8SV1 - chains A and C of the 6 polymer chains in the assembly; structure by electron microscopy, 3.50 A resolution.

# Chain A
Name: Caspase-1
Source organism: Homo sapiens
Notes: fragment: subunit P20
Reference sequence: P29466 (CASP1_HUMAN); residues 150-297 here = UniProt positions 150-297
Amino-acid sequence (148 residues; each row starts with the number of its first residue):
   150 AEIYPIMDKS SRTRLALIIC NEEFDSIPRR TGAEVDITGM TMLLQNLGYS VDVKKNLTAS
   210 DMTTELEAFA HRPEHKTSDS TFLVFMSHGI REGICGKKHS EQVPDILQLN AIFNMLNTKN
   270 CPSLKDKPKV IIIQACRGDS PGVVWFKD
Curated features (UniProtKB/Swiss-Prot):
  - active site: His237, Cys285
  - mutagenesis: Cys285 (C285A/S: Loss of protease activity. Loss of SPHK2 cleavage and release in apoptotic cells), Trp294 (W294A: Mediates autoprocessing but is unable to interact with Gasdermin-D (GSDMD) and mediate its cleavage), Asp297 (D297N: In IDL(uncl); abolished cleavage in the interdomain region; when associated with 315-N-N-316)
From the paper describing this entry:
  - catalytic residues: Cys285 (citing earlier work)
  - mutagenesis - R179D: abolished catalytic activity with Interleukin-18 (chain C)
  - mutagenesis - W294N, K296D: decreased catalytic activity with Interleukin-18 (chain C)

# Chain C
Name: Interleukin-18
Source organism: Homo sapiens
Reference sequence: Q14116 (IL18_HUMAN); residue numbers follow UniProt; this construct covers 6-193
Amino-acid sequence (188 residues; numbered 6 to 193; the number before each row is that of its first residue):
     6 VEDNCINFVA MKFIDNTLYF IAEDDENLES DYFGKLESKL SVIRNLNDQV LFIDQGNRPL
    66 FEDMTDSDCR DNAPRTIFII SMYKDSQPRG MAVTISVKCE KISTLSCENK IISFKEMNPP
   126 DNIKDTKSDI IFFQRSVPGH DNKMQFESSS YEGYFLACEK ERDLFKLILK KEDELGDRSI
   186 MFTVQNED
Not modelled in the structure: 53-80
Curated features (UniProtKB/Swiss-Prot):
  - site (Cleavage): Asp36, Tyr37, Asp71, Ser72
  - mutagenesis: Asn12 (N12A: Strongly decreased processing by CASP4 or CASP5; when associated with A-28), Glu28 (E28A: Strongly decreased processing by CASP4 or CASP5; when associated with A-12), Leu33 to Ser35 (Abolished processing by CASP1, CASP4 or CASP5 and maturation), Asp36 (D36A: Abolished processing by CASP1 or CASP4 or CASP5 and maturation), Tyr37 to Phe38 (Does not strongly affect cleavage by CASP4), Phe38 (F38D: Abolished ability to bind the IL18R1 receptor without affecting its processing by CASP4), Lys40 (K40A: Reduces binding to IL18R1 and the ability to induce IFNG production), Leu41 (L41A: Impairs binding to IL18R1 and the ability to induce IFNG production), Lys44 (K44A: Reduces binding to IL18R1 and the ability to induce IFNG production), Val47 to Ile48 (Decreased binding to CASP4), Arg49 (R49A: Reduces binding to IL18R1 and the ability to induce IFNG production), Asp53 (D53A: Reduces binding to IL18R1 and the ability to induce IFNG production), 17 further mutagenesis entries in UniProt
From the paper describing this entry:
  - conformationally variable residues (order/disorder transition): Asp53 to Arg80

# Interface between chain A and chain C
Pairs across the interface - 23 pairs, chain A then chain C:
  Ile176(A) - Phe38(C)  hydrophobic
  Pro177(A) - Lys40(C)
  Arg179(A) - Asp36(C)  salt bridge
  Thr180(A) - Glu34(C)
  His237(A) - Asp36(C)
  His237(A) - Tyr37(C)
  His237(A) - Phe38(C)
  Gly238(A) - Asp36(C)
  Gly238(A) - Tyr37(C)
  Ile239(A) - Tyr37(C)  hydrophobic
  Ile239(A) - Phe38(C)  hydrophobic
  His248(A) - Phe38(C)
  Glu250(A) - Phe38(C)
  Gln283(A) - Asp36(C)  hydrogen bond
  Cys285(A) - Asp36(C)
  Cys285(A) - Tyr37(C)  hydrogen bond (side chain-backbone)
  Gly287(A) - Tyr37(C)
  Asp288(A) - Tyr37(C)  hydrogen bond
  Pro290(A) - Asn9(C)
  Trp294(A) - Ile11(C)
  Trp294(A) - Ile48(C)
  Lys296(A) - Glu192(C)
  Lys296(A) - Asp193(C)
Also at the interface, not in a pair above, chain A (17 interface residues in all): Ser236
Also at the interface, not in a pair above, chain C (12 interface residues in all): Ser35, Gln190
From the paper, about this interface:
  - specific contacts: Arg179(A)-Asp36(C), His237(A)-Asp36(C), Trp294(A)-Ile48(C) (hydrophobic contact), Lys296(A)-Glu192(C), Asp193(C)-Lys296(A)
  - interface residues, chain C: Leu33(C)

# Summary
17 residues of chain A and 12 residues of chain C are in contact, with 3 hydrogen bonds and 1 salt bridge.
Polar contacts include Arg179(A)-Asp36(C), Gln283(A)-Asp36(C) and Cys285(A)-Tyr37(C). The paper describes
contacts between Arg179(A) and Asp36(C), His237(A) and Asp36(C) and Lys296(A) and Glu192(C) among others; a
hydrophobic contact between Trp294(A) and Ile48(C). From the paper: the catalytic residue Cys285(A); W294N and
K296D of chain A reduce catalytic activity with Interleukin-18 (chain C).
Chain A is Caspase-1 and chain C is Interleukin-18, both from Homo sapiens; the structure, Caspase-1 complex
with interleukin-18, was determined by electron microscopy.
